5ZMO - chains A and C of the 3 polymer chains in the assembly; structure by X-ray diffraction, 1.69 A resolution.

== Chain A ==
Name: Uncharacterized protein McrA
Source organism: Streptomyces coelicolor (strain ATCC BAA-471 / A3(2) / M145)
Notes: fragment: SBD domain
UniProtKB: Q9L0M9 (Q9L0M9_STRCO); residue numbers follow UniProt; this construct covers 91-260
Chain sequence (172 residues; numbered 89 to 260; the number before each row is that of its first residue):
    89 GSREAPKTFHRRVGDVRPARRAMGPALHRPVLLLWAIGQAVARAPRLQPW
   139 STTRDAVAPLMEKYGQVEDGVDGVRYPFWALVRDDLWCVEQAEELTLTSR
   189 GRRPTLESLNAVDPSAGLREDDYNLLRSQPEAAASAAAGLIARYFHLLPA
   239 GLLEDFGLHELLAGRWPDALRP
Not modelled in the structure: 89-93, 252-260
Sequence notes: expression tag (89-90)
What the authors report for this chain:
  - binding site for the 8-nt DNA strand: Arg109, His116, Arg117, Tyr164, Pro165, Ala168, Arg171, Arg190, Arg191
  - binding site for the 8-nt DNA strand (chain C): Ser187 to Arg191
  - mutagenesis - R117A, R117G, P165N, R190A/R191A: abolished binding to the 8-nt DNA strand (chain C)
  - mutagenesis - H116I, R117Q, Y164F, Y164I, A168I, S187A, R190A, R191A: decreased binding to the 8-nt DNA strand (chain C)
  - mutagenesis - R117K, A168H, A168R: unchanged binding to the 8-nt DNA strand (chain C)
  - mutagenesis - Y164M: increased binding to the 8-nt DNA strand (chain C)
  - conformationally variable residues (loop rearrangement, side-chain flip): Tyr164, Ser187 to Arg191

== Chain C ==
Molecule: 8-nt DNA strand
Sequence (8 nucleotides; numbered 1 to 8; the number before each row is that of its first residue):
     1 CCGXCCGG
Not modelled in the structure: 1
Modified residues: GS (guanosine-5'-thio-monophosphate) at position 4

== Interface between chain A and chain C ==
Pairs across the interface - 16 pairs, chain A then chain C:
  Ala107(A) - DG8(C)  phosphate contact
  Arg108(A) - DG8(C)  hydrogen bond to the phosphate
  Arg163(A) - DC2(C)  salt bridge to the phosphate
  Thr186(A) - DC2(C)  sugar contact
  Thr186(A) - DG3(C)  hydrogen bond to the phosphate
  Ser187(A) - DG3(C)  sugar contact
  Ser187(A) - GS_4(C)  base contact
  Ser187(A) - DC5(C)  base contact
  Arg188(A) - GS_4(C)  base contact
  Arg190(A) - DC5(C)  base contact
  Arg190(A) - DC6(C)  base contact
  Arg191(A) - DG3(C)  hydrogen bond to the base
  Arg191(A) - GS_4(C)  base contact
  Thr193(A) - DC2(C)  phosphate contact
  Leu194(A) - DC2(C)  hydrogen bond to the phosphate
  Glu195(A) - DC2(C)  hydrogen bond to the phosphate

== Overview ==
11 residues of chain A face 6 of chain C across their interface; the contacts include 5 hydrogen bonds and 1
salt bridge. Among the polar pairs are Arg191(A)-DG3(C), Arg108(A)-DG8(C) and Thr186(A)-DG3(C). From the
paper: a binding site for the 8-nt DNA strand at Arg109(A), His116(A) and Arg117(A) among others; H116I, R117Q
and Y164F of chain A, among others, reduce binding to the 8-nt DNA strand (chain C); 16 substitutions were
tested in all.
Chain A is Uncharacterized protein McrA (Streptomyces coelicolor (strain ATCC BAA-471 / A3(2) / M145)) and
chain C is an 8-nt DNA strand; the structure, Sulfur binding domain of ScoMcrA complexed with
phosphorothioated DNA, was determined by X-ray diffraction, deposited together with 5ZMM and 5ZMN.
